Entry 3PCE (X-ray diffraction, 2.06 A resolution); this record covers chains M and P of the 12 polymer chains in the assembly.

Chain M (and P):
Molecule: Protocatechuate 3,4-dioxygenase
Organism: Pseudomonas putida
Notes: EC 1.13.11.3; chain P of this document is another copy of the same molecule, construct and numbering; everything in this record applies to it too
Reference sequence: P00437 (PCXB_PSEPU); residues 301-538 here correspond to UniProt positions 1-238 (UniProt number = residue number - 300)
Sequence (238 residues; row label = number of the first residue in the row):
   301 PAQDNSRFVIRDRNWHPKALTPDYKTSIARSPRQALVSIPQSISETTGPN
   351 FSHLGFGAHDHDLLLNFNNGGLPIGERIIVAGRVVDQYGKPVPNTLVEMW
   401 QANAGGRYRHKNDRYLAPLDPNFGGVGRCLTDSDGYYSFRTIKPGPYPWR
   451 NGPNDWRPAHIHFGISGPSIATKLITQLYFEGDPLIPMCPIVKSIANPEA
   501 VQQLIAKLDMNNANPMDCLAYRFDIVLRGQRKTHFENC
Not modelled in the structure: 368-370, 537-538
Covalent attachments: beta-mercaptoethanol (BME) linked to Cys429
Bound ions: Fe ion: Tyr408, Tyr447, His460, His462 (together with 3-hydroxyphenylacetate)
Small-molecule neighbours: 3-hydroxyphenylacetate (3HP): Tyr408, Tyr447, Trp449, Arg457, His460, His462, Gln477, Ile491

Interface between chain M and chain P:
Residue-residue contacts (60):
  Leu372(M) - Pro418(P)
  Pro373(M) - Pro418(P)
  Ile374(M) - Ile374(P)  hydrophobic
  Ile374(M) - Pro418(P)  hydrophobic
  Ile374(M) - Leu419(P)
  Ile374(M) - Asp420(P)
  Gly375(M) - Ala404(P)
  Gly375(M) - Gly405(P)
  Glu376(M) - Ala404(P)
  Glu376(M) - Gly445(P)
  Glu376(M) - Pro446(P)
  Arg377(M) - Tyr415(P)
  Arg377(M) - Leu416(P)
  Ala404(M) - Gly375(P)
  Ala404(M) - Glu376(P)
  Gly405(M) - Gly375(P)
  Gly405(M) - Glu376(P)
  Tyr415(M) - Arg377(P)
  Tyr415(M) - Met516(P)
  Tyr415(M) - Asp517(P)  hydrogen bond (side chain-backbone)
  Leu416(M) - Arg377(P)
  Pro418(M) - Leu372(P)
  Pro418(M) - Pro373(P)
  Asp420(M) - Ile374(P)
  Gly445(M) - Glu376(P)
  Pro446(M) - Glu376(P)
  Pro448(M) - Met516(P)  hydrophobic
  Trp449(M) - Met516(P)
  Arg450(M) - Met516(P)
  Pro453(M) - Pro515(P)
  Asn454(M) - Met510(P)  hydrogen bond (side chain-backbone)
  Asn454(M) - Pro515(P)
  Trp456(M) - Met510(P)
  Trp456(M) - Asn514(P)
  Trp456(M) - Asp517(P)
  Trp456(M) - Cys518(P)
  Trp456(M) - Leu519(P)  hydrophobic
  Glu481(M) - Pro484(P)
  Gly482(M) - Gly482(P)
  Pro484(M) - Glu481(P)
  Pro484(M) - Leu508(P)  hydrophobic
  Leu485(M) - Leu519(P)  hydrophobic
  Met488(M) - Leu508(P)  hydrophobic
  Leu508(M) - Leu485(P)  hydrophobic
  Leu508(M) - Met488(P)  hydrophobic
  Met510(M) - Asn454(P)  hydrogen bond (backbone-side chain)
  Met510(M) - Trp456(P)
  Met510(M) - Met488(P)  hydrophobic
  Asn514(M) - Trp456(P)
  Pro515(M) - Pro453(P)
  Pro515(M) - Asn454(P)
  Met516(M) - Tyr415(P)
  Met516(M) - Pro448(P)  hydrophobic
  Met516(M) - Trp449(P)
  Met516(M) - Arg450(P)
  Asp517(M) - Tyr415(P)  hydrogen bond (backbone-side chain)
  Asp517(M) - Trp456(P)
  Cys518(M) - Trp456(P)
  Leu519(M) - Trp456(P)  hydrophobic
  Leu519(M) - Leu485(P)  hydrophobic
Interface residues without a listed pair, chain M (37 interface residues in all): Leu419, Pro421, Ala513, Tyr521
Interface residues without a listed pair, chain P (38 interface residues in all): Pro421, Pro444, Ala513, Tyr521

Summary:
The interface between chain M and chain P involves 37 residues on one side and 38 on the other; the contacts
include 4 hydrogen bonds. Polar contacts include Tyr415(M)-Asp517(P) and Asn454(M)-Met510(P). Bound to chain
M: 3-hydroxyphenylacetate.
Chain M and chain P are both Protocatechuate 3,4-dioxygenase (Pseudomonas putida); the structure, Structure of
protocatechuate 3,4-dioxygenase complexed with 3-hydroxyphenylacetate, was determined by X-ray diffraction
together with 3PCB, 3PCC, 3PCF, 3PCG, 3PCH and 3PCI from the same study.
